PDB entry 6J2J | X-ray diffraction, 2.50 A resolution | chains A and B of the 3 polymer chains in the assembly

[Chain A]
Protein: Ptal-N*01:01
Source organism: Pteropus alecto
UniProt: A0A125R585 (A0A125R585_PTEAL); residues 1-277 here correspond to UniProt positions 25-301 (UniProt number = residue number + 24)
Sequence (277 residues; numbered 1 to 277; the number before each row is that of its first residue):
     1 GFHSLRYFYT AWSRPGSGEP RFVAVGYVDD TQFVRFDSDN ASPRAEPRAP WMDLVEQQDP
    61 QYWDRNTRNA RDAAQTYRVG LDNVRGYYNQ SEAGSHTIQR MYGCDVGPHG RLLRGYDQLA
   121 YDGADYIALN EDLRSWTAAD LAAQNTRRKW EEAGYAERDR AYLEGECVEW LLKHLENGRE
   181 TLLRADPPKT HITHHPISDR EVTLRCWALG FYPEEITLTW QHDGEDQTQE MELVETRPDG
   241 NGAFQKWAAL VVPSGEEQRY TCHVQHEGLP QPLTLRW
Disulfide bonds: Cys104-Cys167, Cys206-Cys262
Reported in the primary citation:
  - contacts within the chain: Asp59-Arg65 (hydrogen bond)

[Chain B]
Protein: Beta-2-microglobulin
Source organism: Homo sapiens
UniProt: P61769 (B2MG_HUMAN); residues 1-99 here correspond to UniProt positions 21-119 (UniProt number = residue number + 20)
Sequence (99 residues; numbered 1 to 99; the number before each row is that of its first residue):
     1 IQRTPKIQVY SRHPAENGKS NFLNCYVSGF HPSDIEVDLL KNGERIEKVE HSDLSFSKDW
    61 SFYLLYYTEF TPTEKDEYAC RVNHVTLSQP KIVKWDRDM
UniProt features mapped onto this chain:
  - modified residue: Gln2 (Pyrrolidone carboxylic acid)
  - glycosylation: Ile1 (N-linked (Glc) (glycation) isoleucine), Lys19 (N-linked (Glc) (glycation) lysine), Lys41 (N-linked (Glc) (glycation) lysine), Lys48 (N-linked (Glc) (glycation) lysine), Lys58 (N-linked (Glc) (glycation) lysine), Lys91 (N-linked (Glc) (glycation) lysine), Lys94 (N-linked (Glc) (glycation) lysine)
Disulfide bonds: Cys25-Cys80

[How chain A and chain B interact]
Pairs across the interface (55; chain A residue first):
  Phe8(A) - Phe56(B)  hydrophobic
  Tyr9(A) - Phe56(B)
  Thr10(A) - Leu54(B)
  Thr10(A) - Phe56(B)
  Thr10(A) - Phe62(B)
  Trp12(A) - Ser33(B)
  Trp12(A) - Asp34(B)  hydrogen bond
  Trp12(A) - Leu54(B)  hydrophobic
  Val23(A) - Leu54(B)
  Val25(A) - Asp53(B)
  Val25(A) - Leu54(B)
  Val25(A) - Ser55(B)
  Tyr27(A) - Ser55(B)  hydrogen bond
  Tyr27(A) - Tyr63(B)  hydrogen bond
  Gln32(A) - Asp53(B)  hydrogen bond
  Arg35(A) - Asp53(B)  salt bridge
  Arg48(A) - Asp53(B)  salt bridge
  Gln99(A) - His31(B)  hydrogen bond
  Gln99(A) - Phe56(B)
  Gln99(A) - Trp60(B)  hydrogen bond (side chain-backbone)
  Arg100(A) - Phe56(B)
  Gln118(A) - Trp60(B)
  Leu119(A) - Trp60(B)
  Ala120(A) - Trp60(B)  hydrophobic
  Asp122(A) - Ile1(B)  hydrogen bond (backbone-backbone)
  Asp122(A) - His31(B)
  Gly123(A) - Arg3(B)  hydrogen bond (backbone-side chain)
  Gly123(A) - His31(B)  hydrogen bond (backbone-side chain)
  Ala124(A) - Ile1(B)  hydrophobic
  Asp125(A) - Trp60(B)  hydrogen bond
  His195(A) - Asp98(B)  salt bridge
  Arg205(A) - Asp98(B)  hydrogen bond (side chain-backbone)
  Trp207(A) - Asp98(B)
  Trp207(A) - Met99(B)
  Val234(A) - Gln8(B)
  Glu235(A) - Lys6(B)  salt bridge
  Glu235(A) - Gln8(B)  hydrogen bond (backbone-side chain)
  Glu235(A) - Tyr26(B)  hydrogen bond
  Glu235(A) - Ser28(B)  hydrogen bond
  Thr236(A) - Tyr26(B)
  Arg237(A) - Gln8(B)  hydrogen bond
  Arg237(A) - Tyr10(B)
  Arg237(A) - Tyr26(B)
  Arg237(A) - Met99(B)  hydrogen bond (side chain-backbone)
  Pro238(A) - Tyr10(B)  hydrogen bond (backbone-side chain)
  Pro238(A) - Tyr26(B)
  Asp239(A) - Arg12(B)  hydrogen bond (backbone-side chain)
  Asp239(A) - Asn24(B)  hydrogen bond (backbone-side chain)
  Gly240(A) - Arg12(B)
  Gly240(A) - Leu65(B)
  Asn241(A) - Arg12(B)
  Gln245(A) - Tyr10(B)
  Gln245(A) - Ser11(B)
  Gln245(A) - Arg12(B)  hydrogen bond (side chain-backbone)
  Trp247(A) - Met99(B)
Other interface residues (no listed pair), chain A (35 interface residues in all): Thr97, Met101, Leu209
Other interface residues (no listed pair), chain B (27 interface residues in all): Pro14, Pro32, Ser52, Asp59

[In short]
35 residues of chain A face 27 of chain B across their interface; the contacts include 20 hydrogen bonds and 4
salt bridges. Polar contacts include Arg35(A)-Asp53(B), Arg48(A)-Asp53(B) and His195(A)-Asp98(B). The paper
reports contacts within the chain involving Asp59(A) and Arg65(A).
Here chain A is Ptal-N*01:01 (Pteropus alecto) and chain B is Beta-2-microglobulin (Homo sapiens). Entry 6J2J
(Crystal structure of bat (Pteropus Alecto) MHC class I Ptal-N*01:01 in complex with MERS-CoV-derived peptide
MERS-CoV-S3) was determined by X-ray diffraction, deposited together with 6J2D, 6J2E, 6J2F, 6J2G, 6J2H, 6J2I
and 6K7T.
